4ADS - chains A and F of the 12 polymer chains in the assembly; structure by X-ray diffraction, 3.61 A resolution.

# Chain A (and F)
Molecule: Pyridoxine biosynthetic enzyme PDX1 homologue, putative
Organism: Plasmodium berghei
Notes: chain F of this document is another copy of the same molecule, construct and numbering; everything in this record applies to it too
UniProt: Q4Z0E8 (Q4Z0E8_PLABA); numbering as in UniProt (aligned over 3-282)
Amino-acid sequence (282 residues; numbered 3 to 284; the number before each row is that of its first residue):
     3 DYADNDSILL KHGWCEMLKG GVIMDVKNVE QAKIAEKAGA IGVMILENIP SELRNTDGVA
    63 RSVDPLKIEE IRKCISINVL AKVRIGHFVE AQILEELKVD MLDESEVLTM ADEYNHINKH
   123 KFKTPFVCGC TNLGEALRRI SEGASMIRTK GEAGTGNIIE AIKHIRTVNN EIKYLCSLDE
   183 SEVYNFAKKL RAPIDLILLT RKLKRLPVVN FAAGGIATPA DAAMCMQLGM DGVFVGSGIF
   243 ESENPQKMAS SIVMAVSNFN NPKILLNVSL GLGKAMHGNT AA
Sequence notes: expression tag (283-284)
What the authors report for this chain:
  - conformationally variable residues (helix shift): P52 to T58
  - mutagenesis - M19V: decreased catalytic activity (glutaminase activity)
  - mutagenesis - M19V: unchanged catalytic activity (Pdx2-dependent assay)
  - mutagenesis - L82A: decreased catalytic activity (ammonium salt-dependent assay)
  - mutagenesis - M103F: abolished catalytic activity
  - mutagenesis - M103A: decreased catalytic activity
  - catalytic residues: D27 (proposed by the authors, not directly observed)

# Interface between chain A and chain F
Residue-residue contacts (58):
  L55(A) with H279(F)
  T58(A) with H279(F), hydrogen bond
  D59(A) with N281(F); T282(F), hydrogen bond (backbone-side chain)
  G60(A) with H279(F); G280(F); T282(F)
  V61(A) with T157(F); G158(F); N159(F); H279(F), hydrogen bond (backbone-backbone); N281(F); T282(F)
  R63(A) with G158(F), hydrogen bond (side chain-backbone); A219(F); T220(F); A277(F); M278(F), hydrogen bond (side chain-backbone)
  D66(A) with S271(F); G273(F), hydrogen bond (side chain-backbone); L274(F), hydrogen bond (side chain-backbone); G275(F)
  P67(A) with S271(F); L272(F), hydrophobic
  L68(A) with G273(F)
  R86(A) with I160(F); D223(F), salt bridge
  G88(A) with M226(F)
  H89(A) with A222(F); D223(F), salt bridge; M226(F)
  F90(A) with M226(F), hydrophobic; Q229(F)
  V91(A) with A222(F); M226(F), hydrophobic; Q229(F)
  E92(A) with A222(F)
  Q94(A) with Q229(F), hydrogen bond
  I95(A) with A222(F), hydrophobic; L267(F), hydrophobic; L268(F); S271(F)
  E98(A) with P264(F); K265(F); L268(F)
  L99(A) with L268(F)
  T111(A) with N159(F); T282(F)
  M112(A) with N159(F); I161(F)
  A113(A) with I160(F), hydrophobic; I161(F); I164(F)
  D114(A) with I164(F); R168(F), salt bridge
  E115(A) with I161(F); K165(F), salt bridge
  N117(A) with R168(F)
Interface residues without a listed pair, chain A (27 interface residues in all): E49, Y116
Interface residues without a listed pair, chain F (34 interface residues in all): E162, A225, L230, K276, A283

# Overview
The interface between chain A and chain F involves 27 residues on one side and 34 on the other, with 8
hydrogen bonds and 4 salt bridges. Among the polar pairs are R86(A)-D223(F), H89(A)-D223(F) and
D114(A)-R168(F). From the paper: the catalytic residue D27(A); M19V of chain A reduces catalytic activity
(glutaminase activity); 4 substitutions were tested in all.
Chain A and chain F are both Pyridoxine biosynthetic enzyme PDX1 homologue, putative (Plasmodium berghei); the
structure, Crystal structure of plasmodial PLP synthase complex, was determined by X-ray diffraction together
with 4ADT and 4ADU from the same study.
